PDB entry 5C0W | X-ray diffraction, 4.60 A resolution (low resolution: residue-level contacts below are approximate; hydrogen-bond / salt-bridge calls are withheld) | chains C and D of the 14 polymer chains in the assembly

== Chain C ==
Name: Exosome complex component RRP43
Source organism: Saccharomyces cerevisiae (strain ATCC 204508 / S288c)
Notes: fragment: Exosome complex component RRP43
UniProt: P25359 (RRP43_YEAST); residues 1-394 here = UniProt positions 1-394
Amino-acid sequence (394 residues; row label = number of the first residue in the row):
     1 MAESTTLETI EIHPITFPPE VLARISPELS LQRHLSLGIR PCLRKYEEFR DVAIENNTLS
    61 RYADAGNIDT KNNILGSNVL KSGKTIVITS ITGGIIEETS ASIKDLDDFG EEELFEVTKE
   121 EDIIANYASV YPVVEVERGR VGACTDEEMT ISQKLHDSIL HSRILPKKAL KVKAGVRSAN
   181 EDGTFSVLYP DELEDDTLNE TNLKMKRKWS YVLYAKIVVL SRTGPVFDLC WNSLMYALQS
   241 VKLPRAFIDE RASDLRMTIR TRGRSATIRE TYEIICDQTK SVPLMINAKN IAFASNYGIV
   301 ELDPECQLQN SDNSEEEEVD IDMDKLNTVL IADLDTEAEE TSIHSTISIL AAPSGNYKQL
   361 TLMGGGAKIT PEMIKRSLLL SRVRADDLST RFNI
Not modelled in the structure: 1-6, 100-125, 199-207, 254-269, 311-326
Construct notes: conflict Ser102 (Ala in P25359), Met363 (Val in P25359)

== Chain D ==
Name: Exosome complex component RRP46
Source organism: Saccharomyces cerevisiae (strain ATCC 204508 / S288c)
Notes: fragment: Exosome complex component RRP46
UniProt: P53256 (RRP46_YEAST); numbering as in UniProt (aligned over 1-223)
Amino-acid sequence (245 residues; numbered -21 to 223; the number before each row is that of its first residue; numbers below 1 keep their minus sign (Gly-21 is residue -21)):
   -21 GHGNNKEPNT KNRLDSAEKK KKMSVQAEIG ILDHVDGSSE FVSQDTKVIC SVTGPIEPKA
    39 RQELPTQLAL EIIVRPAKGV ATTREKVLED KLRAVLTPLI TRHCYPRQLC QITCQILESG
    99 EDEAEFSLRE LSCCINAAFL ALVDAGIALN SMCASIPIAI IKDTSDIIVD PTAEQLKISL
   159 SVHTLALEFV NGGKVVKNVL LLDSNGDFNE DQLFSLLELG EQKCQELVTN IRRIIQDNIS
   219 PRLVV
Not modelled in the structure: -21 to 0, 223
Construct notes: expression tag (-21 to 0)

== How chain C and chain D interact ==
Residue-residue contacts (49; chain C residue first):
  Asp146(C) with Lys64(D)
  Met149(C) with Thr61(D); Lys64(D)
  Thr150(C) with Lys64(D); Val65(D)
  Gln153(C) with Thr61(D); Arg62(D); Val65(D)
  Lys154(C) with Val65(D); Asp68(D)
  His161(C) with Glu103(D)
  Arg163(C) with Ser157(D)
  Ser345(C) with Asn176(D)
  Asn356(C) with Asp185(D)
  Tyr357(C) with Gly184(D); Asp185(D); Phe186(D)
  Lys358(C) with Asn183(D); Gly184(D)
  Gln359(C) with Ser182(D); Asn183(D); Gly184(D)
  Leu360(C) with Leu180(D); Asp181(D); Ser182(D); Phe186(D)
  Thr361(C) with Leu180(D)
  Leu362(C) with Leu178(D); Leu179(D); Leu180(D)
  Met363(C) with Lys69(D); Ala72(D); Val177(D); Leu178(D); Leu179(D)
  Gly364(C) with Asn176(D); Val177(D); Leu178(D)
  Gly365(C) with Pro76(D); Asn176(D)
  Ala367(C) with Asn176(D)
  Lys368(C) with Lys175(D); Asn176(D)
  Ile369(C) with Asn176(D); Val177(D)
  Pro371(C) with Phe192(D)
  Lys375(C) with Glu188(D); Phe192(D)
  Leu378(C) with Phe186(D)
Also at the interface, not in a pair above, chain C (25 interface residues in all): Gly366
Also at the interface, not in a pair above, chain D (25 interface residues in all): Val174

== Summary ==
The chain C/chain D interface involves 25 residues from each chain.
Here chain C is Exosome complex component RRP43 and chain D is Exosome complex component RRP46, both from
Saccharomyces cerevisiae (strain ATCC 204508 / S288c). Entry 5C0W (Structure of a 12-subunit nuclear exosome
complex bound to single-stranded RNA substrates) was determined by X-ray diffraction (same publication as 5C0X
and 5C0Y).
